Entry 3PVY (X-ray diffraction, 2.15 A resolution); this record covers chains A and C.

Chain A:
Name: Phenylacetic acid degradation protein paaA
Organism: Escherichia coli
Notes: EC 1.14.13.-
UniProt: P76077 (PAAA_ECOLI); numbering as in UniProt (aligned over 2-309)
Chain sequence (311 residues; numbered -1 to 309; the number before each row is that of its first residue; numbers below 1 keep their minus sign (Met-1 is residue -1)):
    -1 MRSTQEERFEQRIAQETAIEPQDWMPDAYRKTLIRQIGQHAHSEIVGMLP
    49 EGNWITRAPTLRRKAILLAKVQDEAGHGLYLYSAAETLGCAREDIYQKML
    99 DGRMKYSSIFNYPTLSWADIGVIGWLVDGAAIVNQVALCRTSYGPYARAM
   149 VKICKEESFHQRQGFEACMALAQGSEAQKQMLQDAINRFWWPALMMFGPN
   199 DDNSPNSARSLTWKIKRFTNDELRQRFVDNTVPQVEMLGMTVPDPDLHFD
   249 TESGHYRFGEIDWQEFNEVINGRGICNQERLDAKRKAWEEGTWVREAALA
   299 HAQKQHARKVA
Not modelled in the structure: 303-309
Sequence notes: expression tag (-1 to 1)
Curated features (UniProtKB/Swiss-Prot):
  - binding site (substrate): Arg33, Gln37, Lys103 to Ser106, Asn132, Met193, Ser202 to Asn204, Lys214, Asn218
  - natural variant: Thr210 (T210A: In strain: W)
Small-molecule neighbours: coenzyme A (COA): Arg33, Gln34, Gln37, His38, Ser41, Glu42, Lys103, Tyr104, Ser105, Ser106, Ala129, Asn132, Gln133, Leu136, Tyr144, Met193, Met194, Phe195, Gly196, Pro197, Ser202, Pro203, Asn204, Ser205, Lys214, Asn218, Phe264, Ile268

Chain C:
Name: Phenylacetic acid degradation protein paaC
Organism: Escherichia coli
Notes: EC 1.14.13.-
UniProt: P76079 (PAAC_ECOLI); residue numbers follow UniProt; this construct covers 2-248
Chain sequence (259 residues; numbered -10 to 248; the number before each row is that of its first residue; numbers below 1 keep their minus sign (Met-10 is residue -10)):
   -10 MGSSHHHHHHGSNQLTAYTLRLGDNCLVLSQRLGEWCGHAPELEIDLALA
    40 NIGLDLLGQARNFLSYAAELAGEGDEDTLAFTRDERQFSNLLLVEQPNGN
    90 FADTIARQYFIDAWHVALFTRLMESRDPQLAAISAKAIKEARYHLRFSRG
   140 WLERLGNGTDVSGQKMQQAINKLWRFTAELFDADEIDIALSEEGIAVDPR
   190 TLRAAWEAEVFAGINEATLNVPQEQAYRTGGKKGLHTEHLGPMLAEMQYL
   240 QRVLPGQQW
Not modelled in the structure: -10 to 0
Sequence notes: expression tag (-10 to 1)
Curated features (UniProtKB/Swiss-Prot):
  - binding site (substrate): Gln76 to Asn79, Ile177 to Leu179
  - natural variant: Asn160 (N160D: In strain: W)

Interface between chain A and chain C:
Contacting residue pairs (81):
  Ile43(A) - Leu32(C)  hydrophobic
  Met46(A) - Cys26(C)
  Leu47(A) - Gly27(C)
  Gly50(A) - Cys26(C)
  Ile53(A) - Gly23(C)
  Ile53(A) - Cys26(C)  hydrophobic
  Thr54(A) - Gln20(C)  hydrogen bond (backbone-side chain)
  Thr54(A) - Glu24(C)
  Thr54(A) - Glu235(C)  hydrogen bond
  Thr54(A) - Met236(C)
  Arg55(A) - Glu235(C)
  Ala56(A) - Phe70(C)
  Pro57(A) - Phe70(C)
  Pro57(A) - Leu239(C)  hydrophobic
  Pro57(A) - Gln240(C)  hydrogen bond (backbone-side chain)
  Pro57(A) - Trp248(C)  hydrophobic
  Thr58(A) - Asp66(C)
  Thr58(A) - Phe70(C)
  Thr58(A) - Gln240(C)
  Thr58(A) - Trp248(C)
  Leu59(A) - Leu16(C)  hydrophobic
  Leu59(A) - Leu46(C)
  Leu59(A) - Arg50(C)
  Leu59(A) - Glu65(C)
  Leu59(A) - Asp66(C)  hydrogen bond (backbone-side chain)
  Leu59(A) - Ala69(C)  hydrophobic
  Leu59(A) - Phe70(C)  hydrophobic
  Arg60(A) - Arg50(C)
  Arg61(A) - Trp248(C)  hydrogen bond (side chain-backbone)
  Lys62(A) - Gln20(C)  hydrogen bond
  Lys62(A) - Leu46(C)
  Ala63(A) - Leu43(C)
  Ala63(A) - Leu46(C)
  Leu66(A) - Gly42(C)
  Leu66(A) - Leu43(C)
  Ala67(A) - Leu43(C)  hydrophobic
  Val69(A) - Cys26(C)  hydrophobic
  Gln70(A) - Leu36(C)
  Gln70(A) - Asn40(C)  hydrogen bond
  Gln70(A) - Leu43(C)
  Ala73(A) - Leu32(C)
  Leu77(A) - Leu32(C)  hydrophobic
  Leu77(A) - Glu33(C)
  Leu77(A) - Leu36(C)  hydrophobic
  Arg90(A) - Leu32(C)
  Arg90(A) - Glu33(C)  salt bridge
  Trp115(A) - Leu239(C)  hydrophobic
  Trp115(A) - Trp248(C)
  Ala168(A) - Trp248(C)
  Leu169(A) - Trp248(C)  hydrophobic
  Ser173(A) - Gln246(C)
  Ala175(A) - Leu243(C)  hydrophobic
  Gln176(A) - Gln246(C)
  Gln176(A) - Gln247(C)  hydrogen bond (side chain-backbone)
  Gln176(A) - Trp248(C)
  Met179(A) - Leu243(C)  hydrophobic
  Lys282(A) - Gly27(C)  hydrogen bond (side chain-backbone)
  Ala285(A) - His28(C)
  Ala285(A) - Ala29(C)
  Gly289(A) - Pro30(C)
  Trp291(A) - Ala91(C)  hydrophobic
  Trp291(A) - Leu144(C)  hydrophobic
  Trp291(A) - Ser151(C)
  Trp291(A) - Lys154(C)
  Val292(A) - Pro30(C)  hydrophobic
  Val292(A) - Phe90(C)  hydrophobic
  Val292(A) - Trp140(C)  hydrophobic
  Arg293(A) - Pro30(C)  hydrogen bond (side chain-backbone)
  Arg293(A) - Glu31(C)
  Glu294(A) - Thr148(C)
  Ala295(A) - Arg143(C)
  Ala295(A) - Leu144(C)  hydrophobic
  Ala295(A) - Gly147(C)
  Ala295(A) - Ser151(C)
  Ala298(A) - Gly147(C)
  Ala298(A) - Thr148(C)
  His299(A) - Glu142(C)
  His299(A) - Arg143(C)
  His299(A) - Asn146(C)  hydrogen bond (side chain-backbone)
  Lys302(A) - Asn146(C)
  Lys302(A) - Gly147(C)  hydrogen bond (side chain-backbone)
Also at the interface, not in a pair above, chain A (47 interface residues in all): Trp52, Gly74, Gly76, Ala165, Ala281, Trp286, Ala296
Also at the interface, not in a pair above, chain C (48 interface residues in all): Ser19, Ile34, Asp35, Ala39, Leu53, Asn89, Val150

In short:
The interface between chain A and chain C involves 47 residues on one side and 48 on the other, with 12
hydrogen bonds and 1 salt bridge. Among the polar pairs are Arg90(A)-Glu33(C), Thr54(A)-Gln20(C) and
Thr54(A)-Glu235(C). Chain A binds coenzyme A.
Chain A is Phenylacetic acid degradation protein paaA and chain C is Phenylacetic acid degradation protein
paaC, both from Escherichia coli; the structure, The Phenylacetyl-CoA monooxygenase PaaAC subcomplex with
coenzyme A, was determined by X-ray diffraction (same publication as 3PVR, 3PVT, 3PW1, 3PW8 and 3PWQ).
